Entry 9IKY (X-ray diffraction, 3.45 A resolution); this record covers chains o and s of the 5 polymer chains in the assembly.

== Chain o ==
Molecule: MHC class I antigen
From: Homo sapiens
Reference sequence: A0A6M6CC39 (A0A6M6CC39_HUMAN); residues 1-275 here correspond to UniProt positions 25-299 (UniProt number = residue number + 24)
Chain sequence (275 residues; numbered 1 to 275; the number before each row is that of its first residue):
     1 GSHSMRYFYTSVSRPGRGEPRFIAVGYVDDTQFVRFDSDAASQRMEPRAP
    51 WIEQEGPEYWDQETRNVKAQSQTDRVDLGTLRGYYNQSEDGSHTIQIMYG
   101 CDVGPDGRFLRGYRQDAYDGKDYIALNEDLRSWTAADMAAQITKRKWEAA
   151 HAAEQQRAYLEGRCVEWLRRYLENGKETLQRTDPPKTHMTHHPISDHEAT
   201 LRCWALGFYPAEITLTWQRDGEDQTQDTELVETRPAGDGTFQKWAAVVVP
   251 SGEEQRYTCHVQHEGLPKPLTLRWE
Disordered / not traced: 275
Disulfide bonds: Cys101-Cys164, Cys203-Cys259

== Chain s ==
Molecule: 1-2C-T96F TCR beta chain
From: Mus musculus
Chain sequence (242 residues; each row starts with the number of its first residue):
     1 EAAVTQSPRNKVAVTGGKVTLSCNQTNNHNNMYWYRQDTGHGLRLIHYSY
    51 GAGSTEKGDIPDGYKASRPSQENFSLILELATPSQTSVYFCASGDFGGYE
   101 QYFGPGTRLTVLEDLKNVFPPEVAVFEPSEAEISHTQKATLVCLATGFYP
   151 DHVELSWWVNGKEVHSGVCTDPQPLKEQPALNDSRYALSSRLRVSATFWQ
   201 NPRNHFRCQVQFYGLSENDEWTQDRAKPVTQIVSAEAWGRAD
Disulfide bonds: Cys23-Cys91, Cys143-Cys208
From the paper describing this entry:
  - mutagenesis - N30L, S54E: decreased binding to KRAS-G12V/HLA-A11:01

== Chain o / chain s interface ==
Residue-residue contacts - 15 pairs, chain o then chain s:
  Arg65(o) with Tyr48(s)
  Asn66(o) with Phe96(s)
  Ala69(o) with Phe96(s), hydrophobic
  Gln72(o) with Tyr50(s); Gly51(s); Ala52(s)
  Arg75(o) with Ala52(s)
  Val76(o) with Asn30(s); Gln71(s)
  Ala150(o) with Tyr99(s)
  His151(o) with Tyr99(s)
  Glu154(o) with Tyr99(s)
  Gln155(o) with Gly97(s); Gly98(s); Tyr99(s)
Interface residues without a listed pair, chain o (11 interface residues in all): Thr73
Interface residues without a listed pair, chain s (11 interface residues in all): Glu56

== Summary ==
The chain o/chain s interface involves 11 residues from each chain. From the paper: N30L and S54E of chain s
reduce binding to KRAS-G12V/HLA-A11:01.
Here chain o is MHC class I antigen (Homo sapiens) and chain s is 1-2C-T96F TCR beta chain (Mus musculus).
Entry 9IKY (Crystal structure of 1-2C-T96F TCR in complex with HLA-A*11:01 bound to KRAS-G12V peptide
(VVGAVGVGK)) was determined by X-ray diffraction.
